Entry 6VDA (X-ray diffraction, 2.40 A resolution); this record covers chain A.

# Chain A
Protein: ZT_dimer domain-containing protein
From: Thermotoga maritima (strain ATCC 43589 / MSB8 / DSM 3109 / JCM 10099)
UniProtKB: Q9WZX9 (Q9WZX9_THEMA); residue numbers follow UniProt; this construct covers 206-306
Sequence (101 residues; row label = number of the first residue in the row):
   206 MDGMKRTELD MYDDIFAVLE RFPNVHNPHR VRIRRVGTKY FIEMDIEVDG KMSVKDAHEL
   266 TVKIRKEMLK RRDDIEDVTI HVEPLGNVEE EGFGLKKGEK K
Disordered / not traced: 206-208, 295-306
Metal / ion sites: Zn2+: H234, D250, E294

# In short
The Zn2+ site is built by H234, D250 and E294.
Chain A is ZT_dimer domain-containing protein (Thermotoga maritima (strain ATCC 43589 / MSB8 / DSM 3109 / JCM
10099)); the structure, Metal-bound C-terminal domain of CzcD transporter from Thermotoga maritima, was
determined by X-ray diffraction (same publication as 6VD9).
